1BIA - chain A; structure by X-ray diffraction, 2.30 A resolution.

Chain A:
Name: BirA BIFUNCTIONAL PROTEIN
Organism: Escherichia coli
Notes: EC 6.3.4.15
Reference sequence: P06709 (BIRA_ECOLI); residue numbers follow UniProt; this construct covers 1-321
Sequence (321 residues; row label = number of the first residue in the row):
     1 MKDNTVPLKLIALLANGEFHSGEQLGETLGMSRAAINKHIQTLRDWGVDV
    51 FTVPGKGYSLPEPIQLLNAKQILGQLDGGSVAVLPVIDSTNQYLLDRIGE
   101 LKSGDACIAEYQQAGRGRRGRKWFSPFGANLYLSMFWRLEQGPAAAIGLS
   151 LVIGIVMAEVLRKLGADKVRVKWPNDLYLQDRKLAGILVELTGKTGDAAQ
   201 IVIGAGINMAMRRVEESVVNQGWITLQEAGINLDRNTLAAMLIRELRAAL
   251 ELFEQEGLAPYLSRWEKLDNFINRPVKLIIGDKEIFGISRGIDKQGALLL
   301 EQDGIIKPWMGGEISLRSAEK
Unresolved in the structure: 116-124, 142, 194-197, 212-222, 318-321
UniProt features mapped onto this chain:
  - DNA-binding region: G22 to Q41 (H-T-H motif)
  - binding site (biotin): S89 to N91, Q112, R116 to R118, K183
  - natural variant: P61 (P61A: In strain: RDD012), K70 (K70E: In strain: RDD012)
  - mutagenesis: T52 (T52I: Does not affect repressor activity; T52S: 5-fold increase of repressor activity. Increases binding to DNA), G57 (G57S: Lack of repressor activity. Does not bind DNA), Y58 (Y58F: Lack of repressor activity; Y58T: Does not affect repressor activity)

Overview:
UniProt lists 8 biotin-binding residues and 3 mutagenesis sites.
Chain A is BirA BIFUNCTIONAL PROTEIN (Escherichia coli); the structure, The E. coli biotin holoenzyme
synthetase(slash)bio repressor crystal structure delineates the biotin and DNA-binding domains, was determined
by X-ray diffraction (same publication as 1BIB).
